9O4A - chains B and C of the 3 polymer chains in the assembly; structure by electron microscopy, 2.80 A resolution.

== Chain B ==
Molecule: Retron Ec83 probable ATPase
Source organism: Escherichia coli
UniProtKB: Q47527 (ATP83_ECOLX); residues 1-542 here = UniProt positions 1-542
Chain sequence (542 residues; row label = number of the first residue in the row):
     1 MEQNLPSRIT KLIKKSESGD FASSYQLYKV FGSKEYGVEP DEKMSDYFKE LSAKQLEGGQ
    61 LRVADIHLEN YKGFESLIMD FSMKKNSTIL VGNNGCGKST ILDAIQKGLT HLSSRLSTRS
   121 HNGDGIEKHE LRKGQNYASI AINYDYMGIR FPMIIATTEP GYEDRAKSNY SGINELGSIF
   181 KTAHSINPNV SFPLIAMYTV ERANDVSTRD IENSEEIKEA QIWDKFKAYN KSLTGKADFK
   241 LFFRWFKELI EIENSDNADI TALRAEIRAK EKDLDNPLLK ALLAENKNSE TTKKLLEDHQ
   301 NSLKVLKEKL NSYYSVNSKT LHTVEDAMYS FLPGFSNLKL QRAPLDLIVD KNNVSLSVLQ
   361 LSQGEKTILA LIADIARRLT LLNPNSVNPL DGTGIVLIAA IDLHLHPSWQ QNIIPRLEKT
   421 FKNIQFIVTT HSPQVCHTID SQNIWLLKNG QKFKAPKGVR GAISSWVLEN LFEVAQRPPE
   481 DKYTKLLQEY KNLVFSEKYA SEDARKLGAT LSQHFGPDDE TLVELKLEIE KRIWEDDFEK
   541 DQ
Unresolved in the structure: 1-3, 33-38, 255-315, 540-542
Construct notes: engineered mutation Ala399 (Asp in Q47527), Ala400 (Glu in Q47527)
Ligand contacts:
  - ATP (adenosine-5'-triphosphate), molecule 1: Lys72, Gly73, Asn93, Asn94, Gly95, Cys96, Gly97, Lys98, Ser99, Thr100, His129, Glu130, Leu131, Arg132, Lys133, His431
  - ATP, molecule 2: Lys351, Val354, Leu356, Gln360, Leu361, Ser362, Gln363, Gly364, Glu365, His404
Curated features (UniProtKB/Swiss-Prot):
  - motif: Gly92 to Ser99 (ATP-binding)

== Chain C ==
Molecule: Retron Ec83 putative HNH endonuclease
Source organism: Escherichia coli
UniProtKB: P0DV93 (HNH83_ECOLX); residues 4-260 here correspond to UniProt positions 2-258 (UniProt number = residue number - 2)
Chain sequence (260 residues; numbered 1 to 260; the number before each row is that of its first residue):
     1 MILKRINKTA EDQFLINFKA QNPNGTWDEF RNHEQGILYK RLKQHICNDQ MYLCAYCEID
    61 LDRENEHEIK VEAFKSKSGS LPGGSNWHLE WSNLLAVCLG GTNTGDDFEL PANLSCDSYK
   121 SHYEDKNKIN DKDWTGKILL PLTLPDAHNF FTFEKVTGKL LPNESYCNTI SIDGKPAAET
   181 LSIVTKTIEV LNLNCSRLNN ARRKLLFHFN NCARERNLRK LHNLLLQWNQ GEPKFFQTTR
   241 DIIIRDDRIC QGLLNGTIRY
Unresolved in the structure: 1-49, 63-94
Construct notes: initiating methionine (1); expression tag (2-3); engineered mutation Ala73 (His71 in P0DV93)
Ion coordination: Zn2+: Cys54, Cys57, Cys98, Cys116

== Interface between chain B and chain C ==
Residue-residue contacts (32):
  Leu446(B) - Leu110(C)  hydrophobic
  Lys448(B) - Leu110(C)
  Lys452(B) - Phe108(C)
  Phe453(B) - Phe108(C)
  Phe453(B) - Leu110(C)  hydrophobic
  Lys454(B) - Asp107(C)
  Lys454(B) - Phe108(C)  hydrogen bond (backbone-backbone)
  Lys491(B) - Val156(C)
  Lys491(B) - Arg203(C)
  Phe495(B) - Lys155(C)
  Phe495(B) - Val156(C)  hydrophobic
  Phe495(B) - Arg203(C)
  Phe495(B) - Leu206(C)  hydrophobic
  Glu524(B) - Phe207(C)
  Leu527(B) - Asn211(C)
  Leu527(B) - Arg214(C)
  Glu528(B) - Leu206(C)
  Glu528(B) - Asn210(C)  hydrogen bond
  Lys531(B) - Phe209(C)
  Lys531(B) - Asn210(C)
  Lys531(B) - Ala213(C)
  Lys531(B) - Asp247(C)  salt bridge
  Arg532(B) - Arg248(C)
  Trp534(B) - Ala213(C)  hydrophobic
  Trp534(B) - Arg216(C)
  Trp534(B) - Asn217(C)
  Trp534(B) - Leu218(C)  hydrophobic
  Trp534(B) - Leu221(C)  hydrophobic
  Trp534(B) - Ile249(C)  hydrophobic
  Glu535(B) - Ile249(C)
  Phe538(B) - Leu218(C)  hydrophobic
  Phe538(B) - Ile258(C)  hydrophobic
Also at the interface, not in a pair above, chain B (27 interface residues in all): Gln442, Trp445, Gln451, Ala455, Pro456, Lys457, Asn470, Glu473, Asn492, Glu530, Asp536, Asp537
Also at the interface, not in a pair above, chain C (24 interface residues in all): Gly101, Asp106, Glu109

== In short ==
Chain B and chain C form an interface of 27 and 24 residues respectively; the contacts include 2 hydrogen
bonds and 1 salt bridge. Polar contacts include Lys531(B)-Asp247(C), Glu528(B)-Asn210(C) and
Lys454(B)-Phe108(C). Ligands of chain B: ATP. Cys54(C), Cys57(C), Cys98(C) and Cys116(C) form the Zn2+ site.
Chain B is Retron Ec83 probable ATPase and chain C is Retron Ec83 putative HNH endonuclease, both from
Escherichia coli; the structure, Ec83 Retron PtuAB mutant complex, was determined by electron microscopy,
deposited together with 9E90 and 9E91.
